PDB entry 8VBS | X-ray diffraction, 3.31 A resolution | chains A and B of the 4 polymer chains in the assembly

== Chain A (and B) ==
Name: Cysteine desulfurase
From: Escherichia coli
Notes: EC 2.8.1.7; chain B of this document is another copy of the same molecule, construct and numbering; everything in this record applies to it too
UniProtKB: P77444 (SUFS_ECOLI); numbering as in UniProt (aligned over 1-406)
Chain sequence (406 residues; row label = number of the first residue in the row):
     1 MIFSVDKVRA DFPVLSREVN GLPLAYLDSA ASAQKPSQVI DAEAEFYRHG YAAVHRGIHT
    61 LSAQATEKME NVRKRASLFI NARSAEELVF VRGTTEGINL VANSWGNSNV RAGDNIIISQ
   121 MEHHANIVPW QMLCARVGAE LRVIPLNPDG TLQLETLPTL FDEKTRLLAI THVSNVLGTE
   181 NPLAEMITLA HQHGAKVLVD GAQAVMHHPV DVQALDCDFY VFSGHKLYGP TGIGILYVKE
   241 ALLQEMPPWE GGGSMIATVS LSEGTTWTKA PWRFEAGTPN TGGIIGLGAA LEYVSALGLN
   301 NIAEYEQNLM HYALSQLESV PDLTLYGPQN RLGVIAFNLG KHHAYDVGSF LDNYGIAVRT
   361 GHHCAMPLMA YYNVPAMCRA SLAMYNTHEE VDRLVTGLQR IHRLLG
Disordered / not traced: 1, 406
Modified positions: Lys226 ((2S)-2-amino-6-[[3-hydroxy-2-methyl-5-(phosphonooxymethyl)pyridin-4-yl]methylideneamino]hexanoic acid; LLP); Cys364 (S-mercaptocysteine; CSS)
Swiss-Prot annotation at these positions:
  - active site: Cys364 (Cysteine persulfide intermediate)
  - modified residue: Lys226 (N6-(pyridoxal phosphate)lysine)
  - mutagenesis: His55 (H55A: No effect), His123 (H123A: Loss of function; possibly due to destabilization of PLP in the active site), Cys364 (C364A: Abolishes activity towards L-cysteine but not towards selenocysteine), Arg379 (R379A: Loss of function)
What the authors report for this chain:
  - conformationally variable residues (loop rearrangement): Arg56
  - mutagenesis - S349A: unchanged binding to Cysteine desulfuration protein SufE
  - specificity-determining residues: Tyr345 (by similarity / conservation)
  - catalytic residues: Cys364 (proposed by the authors, not directly observed)

== Interface between chain A and chain B ==
Pairs across the interface - 159 pairs, chain A then chain B:
  Pro13(A) - Arg48(B)
  Val14(A) - Tyr47(B)
  Val14(A) - Arg48(B)  hydrogen bond (backbone-backbone)
  Arg17(A) - Leu61(B)
  Arg17(A) - Gln64(B)  hydrogen bond
  Val19(A) - Thr60(B)
  Asn20(A) - Thr60(B)  hydrogen bond
  Leu24(A) - Leu61(B)  hydrophobic
  Tyr26(A) - Ala52(B)
  Tyr26(A) - Ala53(B)
  Asp28(A) - His59(B)  salt bridge
  Ala31(A) - Ala53(B)  hydrophobic
  Ser32(A) - Tyr51(B)  hydrogen bond
  Ala33(A) - Tyr51(B)
  Gln34(A) - Tyr51(B)  hydrogen bond (side chain-backbone)
  Lys35(A) - Tyr47(B)
  Lys35(A) - Tyr51(B)  hydrogen bond
  Ile40(A) - Ala44(B)  hydrophobic
  Ile40(A) - Tyr47(B)  hydrophobic
  Ile40(A) - Arg48(B)
  Asp41(A) - Arg48(B)  salt bridge
  Glu43(A) - Glu43(B)
  Ala44(A) - Ile40(B)  hydrophobic
  Tyr47(A) - Val14(B)
  Tyr47(A) - Lys35(B)
  Tyr47(A) - Ile40(B)  hydrophobic
  Tyr47(A) - Glu43(B)
  Tyr47(A) - Pro230(B)
  Tyr47(A) - Thr231(B)  hydrogen bond
  Arg48(A) - Pro13(B)
  Arg48(A) - Val14(B)  hydrogen bond (backbone-backbone)
  Arg48(A) - Ile40(B)
  Arg48(A) - Asp41(B)  salt bridge
  His49(A) - Val14(B)
  His49(A) - Arg17(B)  hydrogen bond (backbone-side chain)
  Gly50(A) - Val14(B)
  Tyr51(A) - Ser32(B)  hydrogen bond
  Tyr51(A) - Ala33(B)
  Tyr51(A) - Gln34(B)  hydrogen bond (backbone-side chain)
  Tyr51(A) - Lys35(B)
  Tyr51(A) - His225(B)
  Tyr51(A) - Thr231(B)
  Ala52(A) - Tyr26(B)
  Ala53(A) - Tyr26(B)
  Ala53(A) - Ala31(B)  hydrophobic
  Ala53(A) - Arg359(B)
  His55(A) - Arg359(B)
  Gly57(A) - Arg359(B)
  Ile58(A) - Tyr345(B)
  Ile58(A) - Gly348(B)
  Ile58(A) - Ser349(B)
  Ile58(A) - Val358(B)
  Ile58(A) - Thr360(B)
  His59(A) - Tyr26(B)
  His59(A) - Asp28(B)  salt bridge
  His59(A) - Asp352(B)
  His59(A) - Ala357(B)
  His59(A) - Val358(B)
  His59(A) - Arg359(B)
  Thr60(A) - Val19(B)
  Thr60(A) - Asp352(B)  hydrogen bond (backbone-side chain)
  Leu61(A) - Val14(B)  hydrophobic
  Leu61(A) - Leu24(B)  hydrophobic
  Ser62(A) - Arg359(B)  hydrogen bond
  Arg92(A) - Glu96(B)  salt bridge
  Arg92(A) - Glu250(B)  salt bridge
  Arg92(A) - Ala276(B)  hydrogen bond (side chain-backbone)
  Thr95(A) - Gly251(B)
  Thr95(A) - Ala276(B)
  Thr95(A) - Gly277(B)
  Glu96(A) - Arg92(B)  salt bridge
  Glu96(A) - Glu96(B)
  Glu96(A) - Glu250(B)
  Asn99(A) - Glu250(B)
  Asn99(A) - Gly251(B)  hydrogen bond (side chain-backbone)
  Ile118(A) - Leu261(B)  hydrophobic
  His124(A) - Gly252(B)
  His124(A) - Ile256(B)
  His124(A) - Val259(B)
  Ala125(A) - Gly252(B)
  Ile127(A) - Val259(B)  hydrophobic
  Ile127(A) - Leu261(B)  hydrophobic
  Val128(A) - Gly251(B)
  Val128(A) - Gly252(B)
  Val128(A) - Trp267(B)  hydrophobic
  Pro129(A) - Gly251(B)
  Gln131(A) - Ser260(B)  hydrogen bond (side chain-backbone)
  Gln131(A) - Leu261(B)
  Gln131(A) - Thr265(B)  hydrogen bond
  Met132(A) - Trp249(B)
  Met132(A) - Gly251(B)
  Met132(A) - Trp267(B)  hydrophobic
  Val143(A) - Leu261(B)  hydrophobic
  His225(A) - Tyr51(B)
  His225(A) - Thr278(B)  hydrogen bond
  Lys226(A) - Gly277(B)
  Lys226(A) - Thr278(B)
  Pro230(A) - Tyr47(B)
  Thr231(A) - Tyr47(B)  hydrogen bond (backbone-side chain)
  Thr231(A) - Tyr51(B)
  Thr231(A) - Pro279(B)
  Thr231(A) - Asn280(B)  hydrogen bond
  Thr231(A) - Thr281(B)  hydrogen bond (side chain-backbone)
  Thr231(A) - Gly282(B)  hydrogen bond (side chain-backbone)
  Gly232(A) - Asn280(B)
  Trp249(A) - Met132(B)
  Trp249(A) - Glu250(B)
  Glu250(A) - Arg92(B)  salt bridge
  Glu250(A) - Glu96(B)
  Glu250(A) - Met132(B)
  Glu250(A) - Trp249(B)
  Gly251(A) - Thr95(B)
  Gly251(A) - Asn99(B)  hydrogen bond (backbone-side chain)
  Gly251(A) - Val128(B)
  Gly251(A) - Pro129(B)
  Gly251(A) - Met132(B)
  Gly252(A) - Thr95(B)
  Gly252(A) - Val128(B)
  Gly253(A) - Cys364(B)
  Ser254(A) - Cys364(B)
  Ile256(A) - His124(B)
  Val259(A) - His124(B)
  Val259(A) - Ile127(B)  hydrophobic
  Val259(A) - Val128(B)  hydrophobic
  Val259(A) - Pro367(B)
  Ser260(A) - Gln131(B)  hydrogen bond (backbone-side chain)
  Leu261(A) - Ile127(B)  hydrophobic
  Leu261(A) - Gln131(B)
  Leu261(A) - Val143(B)  hydrophobic
  Leu261(A) - Pro367(B)  hydrophobic
  Thr265(A) - Gln131(B)  hydrogen bond
  Trp267(A) - Met132(B)  hydrophobic
  Ala276(A) - Arg92(B)  hydrogen bond (backbone-side chain)
  Ala276(A) - Thr95(B)
  Gly277(A) - Thr95(B)
  Gly277(A) - Lys226(B)
  Thr278(A) - Arg92(B)
  Thr278(A) - His225(B)  hydrogen bond
  Thr278(A) - Lys226(B)
  Asn280(A) - Thr231(B)  hydrogen bond
  Asn280(A) - Gly232(B)
  Thr281(A) - Thr231(B)  hydrogen bond (backbone-side chain)
  Gly282(A) - Thr231(B)  hydrogen bond (backbone-side chain)
  Tyr345(A) - Ile58(B)
  Gly348(A) - Ile58(B)
  Ser349(A) - Ile58(B)
  Asp352(A) - His59(B)
  Asp352(A) - Thr60(B)  hydrogen bond (side chain-backbone)
  Ala357(A) - His59(B)
  Val358(A) - Ile58(B)
  Val358(A) - His59(B)  hydrogen bond (backbone-side chain)
  Thr360(A) - Ile58(B)
  Cys364(A) - Gly253(B)
  Cys364(A) - Ser254(B)
  Met366(A) - Ile256(B)  hydrophobic
  Met366(A) - Ala257(B)
  Met366(A) - Thr258(B)
  Met366(A) - Val259(B)  hydrogen bond (side chain-backbone)
  Pro367(A) - Val259(B)
Other interface residues (no listed pair), chain A (83 interface residues in all): Leu141, Ala257, Thr258, Pro279, Ala344, Arg359
Other interface residues (no listed pair), chain B (80 interface residues in all): His49, Gly50, His55, Ala125, Pro248, Met255, Met366

== Summary ==
The interface between chain A and chain B involves 83 residues on one side and 80 on the other; the contacts
include 33 hydrogen bonds and 8 salt bridges. Polar contacts include Asp28(A)-His59(B), Asp41(A)-Arg48(B) and
Arg92(A)-Glu96(B). The paper reports the catalytic residue Cys364(A); S349A of chain A leaves binding to
Cysteine desulfuration protein SufE unchanged.
Both chains are Cysteine desulfurase (Escherichia coli). Entry 8VBS (E. coli cysteine desulfurase SufS bound
to SufE C51A) was determined by X-ray diffraction.
